7VMK - chains A and B of the 6 polymer chains in the assembly; structure by X-ray diffraction, 2.50 A resolution.

Chain A:
Protein: Tubulin alpha-1B chain
From: Bos taurus
UniProtKB: P81947 (TBA1B_BOVIN); residue numbers follow UniProt; this construct covers 1-450
Chain sequence (450 residues; each row starts with the number of its first residue):
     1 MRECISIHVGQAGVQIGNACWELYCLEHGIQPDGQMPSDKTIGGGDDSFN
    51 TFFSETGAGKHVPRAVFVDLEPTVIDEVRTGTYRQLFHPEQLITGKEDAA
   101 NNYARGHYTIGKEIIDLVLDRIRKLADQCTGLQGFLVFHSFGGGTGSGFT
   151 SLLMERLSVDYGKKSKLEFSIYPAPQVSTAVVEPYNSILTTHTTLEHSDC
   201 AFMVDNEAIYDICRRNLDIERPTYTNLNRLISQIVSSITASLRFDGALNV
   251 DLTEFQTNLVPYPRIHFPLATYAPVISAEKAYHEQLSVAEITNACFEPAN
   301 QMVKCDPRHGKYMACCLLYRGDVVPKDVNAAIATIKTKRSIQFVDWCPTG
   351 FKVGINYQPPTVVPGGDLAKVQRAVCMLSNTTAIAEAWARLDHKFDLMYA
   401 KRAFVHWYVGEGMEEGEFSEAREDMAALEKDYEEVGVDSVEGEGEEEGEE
Disordered / not traced: 440-450
Metal / ion sites: Ca2+: D39, T41, G44, E55
Ligand contacts: GTP (guanosine-5'-triphosphate): G10, Q11, A12, Q15, I16, D69, D98, A99, A100, N101, S140, G142, G143, G144, T145, G146, I171, P173, V177, S178, E183, N206, Y224, L227, N228, I231

Chain B:
Protein: Tubulin beta-2B chain
From: Bos taurus
UniProtKB: Q6B856 (TBB2B_BOVIN); residues 1-445 here = UniProt positions 1-445
Chain sequence (445 residues; each row starts with the number of its first residue):
     1 MREIVHIQAGQCGNQIGAKFWEVISDEHGIDPTGSYHGDSDLQLERINVY
    51 YNEATGNKYVPRAILVDLEPGTMDSVRSGPFGQIFRPDNFVFGQSGAGNN
   101 WAKGHYTEGAELVDSVLDVVRKESESCDCLQGFQLTHSLGGGTGSGMGTL
   151 LISKIREEYPDRIMNTFSVMPSPKVSDTVVEPYNATLSVHQLVENTDETY
   201 CIDNEALYDICFRTLKLTTPTYGDLNHLVSATMSGVTTCLRFPGQLNADL
   251 RKLAVNMVPFPRLHFFMPGFAPLTSRGSQQYRALTVPELTQQMFDSKNMM
   301 AACDPRHGRYLTVAAIFRGRMSMKEVDEQMLNVQNKNSSYFVEWIPNNVK
   351 TAVCDIPPRGLKMSATFIGNSTAIQELFKRISEQFTAMFRRKAFLHWYTG
   401 EGMDEMEFTEAESNMNDLVSEYQQYQDATADEQGEFEEEEGEDEA
Disordered / not traced: 277-279, 429-445
Metal / ion sites: Mg2+: Q11 (together with GDP); Ca2+ near E111 (its only coordinating residue here)
Ligand contacts:
  - 7PL (N-[3-[[6-[[3-(trifluoromethyl)phenyl]amino]pyrimidin-4-yl]amino]phenyl]cyclopropanecarboxamide): Y50, Q134, N165, F167, E198, Y200, V236, T237, C239, L240, L246, N247, A248, D249, L250, K252, L253, N256, M257, V313, A314, A315, I316, K350, T351, A352
  - GDP (guanosine-5'-diphosphate): A9, G10, Q11, C12, Q15, I16, D67, N99, S138, G140, G141, G142, T143, G144, V169, P171, V175, S176, D177, E181, N204, L207, Y222, L225, N226
Curated features (UniProtKB/Swiss-Prot):
  - motif: M1 to I4 (MREI motif)
  - binding site (GTP): Q11, E69, S138, G142, T143, G144, N204, N226
  - binding site (Mg(2+)): E69
  - modified residue: S40 (Phosphoserine), T55 (Phosphothreonine), K58 (N6-acetyllysine), S172 (Phosphoserine), T285 (Phosphothreonine), T290 (Phosphothreonine), R318 (Omega-N-methylarginine), E438 (5-glutamyl polyglutamate)
  - cross-link (Glycyl lysine isopeptide (Lys-Gly)): K58 (interchain with G-Cter in ubiquitin), K324 (interchain with G-Cter in ubiquitin)

Interface between chain A and chain B:
Residue-residue contacts - 51 pairs, chain A then chain B:
  T73(A) - N247(B)
  K96(A) - M1(B)
  K96(A) - D128(B)  hydrogen bond (side chain-backbone)
  K96(A) - C129(B)
  E97(A) - R162(B)  salt bridge
  D98(A) - K252(B)  salt bridge
  A100(A) - R251(B)
  A100(A) - K252(B)
  A100(A) - V255(B)
  N101(A) - K252(B)
  N101(A) - N256(B)  hydrogen bond
  R105(A) - R251(B)
  P175(A) - N347(B)
  P175(A) - K350(B)
  S178(A) - K350(B)  hydrogen bond (backbone-side chain)
  T179(A) - L246(B)
  T179(A) - N256(B)
  T179(A) - K350(B)
  A180(A) - N256(B)
  A180(A) - K350(B)
  V181(A) - N256(B)  hydrogen bond (backbone-side chain)
  V181(A) - P346(B)
  V181(A) - N347(B)
  V181(A) - N348(B)
  V182(A) - N256(B)
  E220(A) - K324(B)
  R221(A) - M323(B)
  R221(A) - D327(B)  salt bridge
  K394(A) - N347(B)  hydrogen bond
  L397(A) - E343(B)
  L397(A) - W344(B)
  M398(A) - W344(B)
  M398(A) - P346(B)
  K401(A) - F260(B)
  K401(A) - W344(B)
  K401(A) - A428(B)
  R402(A) - F260(B)
  A403(A) - P259(B)
  A403(A) - F260(B)  hydrophobic
  F404(A) - V255(B)
  F404(A) - N256(B)
  F404(A) - V258(B)
  F404(A) - P259(B)  hydrogen bond (backbone-backbone)
  F404(A) - I345(B)  hydrophobic
  H406(A) - V258(B)
  H406(A) - P259(B)  hydrogen bond (side chain-backbone)
  H406(A) - F260(B)
  H406(A) - P261(B)
  W407(A) - A254(B)
  W407(A) - V255(B)  hydrogen bond (side chain-backbone)
  W407(A) - V258(B)  hydrogen bond (side chain-backbone)
Other interface residues (no listed pair), chain A (26 interface residues in all): E71, Y210
Other interface residues (no listed pair), chain B (29 interface residues in all): D197, T312, T351

Summary:
Chain A and chain B form an interface of 26 and 29 residues respectively, with 9 hydrogen bonds and 3 salt
bridges. Polar pairs include E97(A)-R162(B), D98(A)-K252(B) and R221(A)-D327(B). Ligands of chain A: GTP.
Bound to chain B: GDP and compound 7PL.
Chain A is Tubulin alpha-1B chain and chain B is Tubulin beta-2B chain, both from Bos taurus; the structure,
Crystal structure of tubulin with 3, was determined by X-ray diffraction.
